Entry 7JJB (X-ray diffraction, 1.10 A resolution); this record covers chain A.

[Chain A]
Molecule: Zinc-binding lipoprotein AdcA
From: Streptococcus pneumoniae (strain ATCC BAA-255 / R6)
Reference sequence: Q8CWN2 (ADCA_STRR6); residues 0-180 here correspond to UniProt positions 321-501 (UniProt number = residue number + 321)
Sequence (181 residues; numbered 0 to 180; the number before each row is that of its first residue; numbering starts at 0):
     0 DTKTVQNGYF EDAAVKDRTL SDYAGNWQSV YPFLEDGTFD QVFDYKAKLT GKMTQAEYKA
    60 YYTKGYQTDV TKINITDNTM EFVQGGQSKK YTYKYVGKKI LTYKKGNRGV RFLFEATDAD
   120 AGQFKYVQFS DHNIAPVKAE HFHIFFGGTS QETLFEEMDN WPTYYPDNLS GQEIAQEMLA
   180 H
Not modelled in the structure: 180
Ion coordination: Na+ site 1 near Ala13 (its only coordinating residue here); Mg2+: Gln27, Ser28; Na+ site 2: Ser28, Thr67; Na+ site 3 near Asp68 (its only coordinating residue here); Na+ site 4: Val109, Asp130, Asn132; Zn2+ site 1: His131, His140, His142; Zn2+ site 2: His131, His142
What the authors report for this chain:
  - Zn2+ coordination: His131, His140, His142

[Overview]
The Mg2+ site is built by Gln27 and Ser28. Ser28 and Thr67 form the Na+ site 2. The paper reports Zn2+
coordination by His131, His140 and His142.
Chain A is Zinc-binding lipoprotein AdcA (Streptococcus pneumoniae (strain ATCC BAA-255 / R6)); the structure,
Crystal structure of Zn(II)-bound ZinT-like domain of Streptococcus pneumoniae AdcA, was determined by X-ray
diffraction together with 7JJ8, 7JJ9 and 7JJA from the same study.
